Entry 7ZLN (X-ray diffraction, 2.60 A resolution); this record covers chains A and C of the 3 polymer chains in the assembly.

# Chain A
Protein: Suppressor of cytokine signaling 2
Source organism: Homo sapiens
Reference sequence: O14508 (SOCS2_HUMAN); residue numbers follow UniProt; this construct covers 32-198
Sequence (169 residues; row label = number of the first residue in the row):
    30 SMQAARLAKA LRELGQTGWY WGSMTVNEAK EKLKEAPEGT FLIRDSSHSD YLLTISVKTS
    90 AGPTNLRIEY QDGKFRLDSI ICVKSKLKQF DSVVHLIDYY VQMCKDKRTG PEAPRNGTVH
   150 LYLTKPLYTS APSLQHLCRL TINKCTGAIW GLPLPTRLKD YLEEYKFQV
Construct notes: expression tag (30-31)
Ligand contacts: JI9 ([4-[(2S)-3-[(4-fluoranyl-3-methyl-phenyl)methylamino]-2-[2-(4-fluorophenyl)ethanoylamino]-3-oxidanylidene-propyl]phenyl] dihydrogen phosphate): Val55, Asn56, Lys59, Arg73, Asp74, Ser75, Ser76, His77, Thr83, Val86, Pro92, Thr93, Asn94, Leu95, Arg96, Ile110, His149, Leu150
Swiss-Prot annotation at these positions:
  - modified residue: Ser52 (Phosphoserine)
  - cross-link: Lys173 (Glycyl lysine isopeptide (Lys-Gly) (interchain with G-Cter in ubiquitin))
  - natural variant: Ser52 (S52N: Increased protein half-life), Asn94 (N94D: Decreased ability to bind phosphorylated substrates), Arg96 (R96L: Decreased ability to bind phosphorylated substrates), Leu106 (L106V: Does not affect ability to bind phosphorylated substrates), Cys133 (C133Y: Does not affect ability to bind phosphorylated substrates)
  - mutagenesis: Arg73 (R73E: Impaired ability to mediate ubiquitination of GHR), Lys87 (K87R: No effect on protein half-life), Lys154 (K154R: No effect on protein half-life), Leu163 (L163P: Abolished interaction with ELOB and ELOC, preventing formation of the ECS(SOCS2) complex), Cys167 (C167F: Abolished interaction with ELOB and ELOC, preventing formation of the ECS(SOCS2) complex), Lys173 (K173R: Increased protein half-life)

# Chain C
Protein: Elongin-C
Source organism: Homo sapiens
Reference sequence: Q15369 (ELOC_HUMAN); residue numbers follow UniProt; this construct covers 17-112
Sequence (97 residues; row label = number of the first residue in the row):
    16 MMYVKLISSD GHEFIVKREH ALTSGTIKAM LSGPGQFAEN ETNEVNFREI PSHVLSKVCM
    76 YFTYKVRYTN SSTEIPEFPI APEIALELLM AANFLDC
Not modelled in the structure: 16, 47-56
Construct notes: initiating methionine (16)

# Chain A / chain C interface
Contacting residue pairs (40; chain A residue first):
  Trp50(A) - Ser86(C)
  Lys61(A) - Ser86(C)
  Ala65(A) - Glu89(C)
  Pro66(A) - Glu89(C)
  Leu156(A) - Glu89(C)
  Tyr157(A) - Ser86(C)
  Tyr157(A) - Ile90(C)
  Thr158(A) - Ser86(C)
  Ser159(A) - Lys80(C)
  Ser159(A) - Thr84(C)
  Ser159(A) - Ile90(C)
  Ala160(A) - Tyr79(C)  hydrophobic
  Ala160(A) - Lys80(C)
  Ala160(A) - Tyr83(C)  hydrogen bond (backbone-backbone)
  Ala160(A) - Ile90(C)
  Pro161(A) - Tyr76(C)  hydrogen bond (backbone-side chain)
  Pro161(A) - Tyr79(C)
  Ser162(A) - Tyr76(C)
  Ser162(A) - Cys112(C)
  Leu163(A) - Tyr76(C)  hydrogen bond (backbone-side chain)
  Leu163(A) - Phe93(C)  hydrophobic
  Leu163(A) - Leu103(C)  hydrophobic
  Leu163(A) - Ala107(C)  hydrophobic
  Leu163(A) - Cys112(C)  hydrogen bond (backbone-backbone)
  Gln164(A) - Leu104(C)
  Gln164(A) - Ala107(C)
  Gln164(A) - Asn108(C)
  Gln164(A) - Cys112(C)
  Leu166(A) - Tyr76(C)  hydrophobic
  Leu166(A) - Ile95(C)
  Cys167(A) - Leu103(C)  hydrophobic
  Cys167(A) - Leu104(C)  hydrophobic
  Thr170(A) - Ile95(C)
  Ile171(A) - Leu101(C)  hydrophobic
  Ile171(A) - Leu104(C)  hydrophobic
  Cys174(A) - Pro97(C)  hydrophobic
  Pro182(A) - Leu101(C)
  Leu183(A) - Leu101(C)  hydrophobic
  Leu187(A) - Met105(C)  hydrophobic
  Leu187(A) - Asn108(C)
Also at the interface, not in a pair above, chain A (25 interface residues in all): Leu181, Pro184, Tyr190, Leu191
Also at the interface, not in a pair above, chain C (21 interface residues in all): Val73, Asn85, Ala100

# In short
25 residues of chain A face 21 of chain C across their interface; the contacts include 4 hydrogen bonds. Among
the polar pairs are Pro161(A)-Tyr76(C), Leu163(A)-Tyr76(C) and Leu163(A)-Cys112(C). Ligands of chain A:
compound JI9. From UniProt: 6 mutagenesis sites on chain A.
Chain A is Suppressor of cytokine signaling 2 and chain C is Elongin-C, both from Homo sapiens; the structure,
Crystal structure of SOCS2:ElonginB:ElonginC in complex with compound 11, was determined by X-ray diffraction
together with 7ZLM, 7ZLO, 7ZLP, 7ZLR and 7ZLS from the same study.
